Entry 1MW9 (X-ray diffraction, 1.67 A resolution); this record covers chain X.

Chain X:
Protein: DNA Topoisomerase I
Source organism: Escherichia coli
Notes: EC 5.99.1.2; fragment: 67 kDa N-terminal fragment
UniProtKB: P06612 (TOP1_ECOLI); residues 1-592 here = UniProt positions 1-592
Sequence (592 residues; numbered 1 to 592; the number before each row is that of its first residue):
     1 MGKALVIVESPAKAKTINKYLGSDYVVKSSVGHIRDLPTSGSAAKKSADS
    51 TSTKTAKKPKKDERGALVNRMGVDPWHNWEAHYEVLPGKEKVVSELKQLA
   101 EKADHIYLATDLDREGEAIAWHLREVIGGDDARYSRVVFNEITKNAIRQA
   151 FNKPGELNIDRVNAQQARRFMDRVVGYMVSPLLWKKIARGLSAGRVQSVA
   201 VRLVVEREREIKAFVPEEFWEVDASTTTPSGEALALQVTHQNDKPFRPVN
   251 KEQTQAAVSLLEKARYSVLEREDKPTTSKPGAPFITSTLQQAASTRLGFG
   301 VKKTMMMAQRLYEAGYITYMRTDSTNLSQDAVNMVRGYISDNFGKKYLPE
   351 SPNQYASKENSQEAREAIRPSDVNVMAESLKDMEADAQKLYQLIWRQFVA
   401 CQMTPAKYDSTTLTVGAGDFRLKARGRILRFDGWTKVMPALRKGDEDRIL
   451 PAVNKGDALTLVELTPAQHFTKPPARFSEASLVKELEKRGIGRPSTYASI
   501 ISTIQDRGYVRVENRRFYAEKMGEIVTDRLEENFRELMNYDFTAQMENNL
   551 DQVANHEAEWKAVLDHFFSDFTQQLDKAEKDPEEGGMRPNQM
Not modelled in the structure: 1, 40-62, 357-364, 442-445
Construct notes: engineered mutation Arg365 (His in P06612)
Swiss-Prot annotation at these positions:
  - region: Ser192 to Gln197 (Interaction with DNA)
  - active site: Tyr319 (O-(5'-phospho-DNA)-tyrosine intermediate)
  - binding site (Mg(2+)): Glu9, Asp111
  - site (Interaction with DNA): His33, Arg168, Arg169, Asp172, Tyr177, Trp184, Arg321, Arg507

In short:
Curated annotation (UniProt) lists active-site residue Tyr319 and Mg2+-binding residues Glu9 and Asp111.
Chain X is DNA Topoisomerase I (Escherichia coli); the structure, Crystal Structure of H365R mutant of 67 kDA
N-terminal fragment of E. coli DNA Topoisomerase I, was determined by X-ray diffraction together with 1MW8
from the same study.
